PDB entry 4TYY | X-ray diffraction, 2.74 A resolution | chains B and A

== Chain B ==
Molecule: 9-nt RNA strand
Sequence (9 nucleotides; row label = number of the first residue in the row; numbering starts at 0):
     0 AAAAAAAAA

== Chain A ==
Molecule: ATP-dependent RNA helicase MSS116, mitochondrial
From: Saccharomyces cerevisiae
Notes: EC 3.6.4.13
Reference sequence: P15424 (MS116_YEAST); numbering as in UniProt (aligned over 88-596)
Amino-acid sequence (509 residues; row label = number of the first residue in the row):
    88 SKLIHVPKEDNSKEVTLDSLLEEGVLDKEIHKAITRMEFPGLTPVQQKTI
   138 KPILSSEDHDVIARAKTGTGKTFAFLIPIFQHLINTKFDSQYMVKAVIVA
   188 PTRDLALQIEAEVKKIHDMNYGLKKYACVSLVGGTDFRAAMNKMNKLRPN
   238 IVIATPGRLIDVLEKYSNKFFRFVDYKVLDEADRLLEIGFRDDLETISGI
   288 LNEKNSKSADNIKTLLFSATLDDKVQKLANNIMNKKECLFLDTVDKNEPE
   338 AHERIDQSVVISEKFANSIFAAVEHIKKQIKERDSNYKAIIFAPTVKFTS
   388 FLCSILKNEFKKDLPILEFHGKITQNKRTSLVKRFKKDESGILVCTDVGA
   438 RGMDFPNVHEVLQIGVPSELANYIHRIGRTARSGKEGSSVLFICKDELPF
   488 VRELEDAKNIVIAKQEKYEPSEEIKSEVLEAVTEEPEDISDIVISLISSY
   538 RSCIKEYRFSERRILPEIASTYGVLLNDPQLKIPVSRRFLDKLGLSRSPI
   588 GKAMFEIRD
Not modelled in the structure: 96-98, 596
Small-molecule neighbours:
  - beryllium trifluoride (BEF): Thr-154, Gly-155, Lys-158, Glu-268, Ala-306, Gly-439, His-462, Arg-466, Arg-469
  - CDP (cytidine-5'-diphosphate): Phe-126, Gly-128, Leu-129, Thr-130, Gln-133, Lys-153, Thr-154, Gly-155, Thr-156, Gly-157, Lys-158, Thr-159, Phe-160, Glu-199, Gly-439, Asp-441, Arg-469, Ser-470
Reported in the primary citation:
  - binding site for CDP: Phe-126

== Interface between chain B and chain A ==
Contacting residue pairs - 40 pairs, chain B then chain A:
  A0(B) with Lys-384(A), phosphate contact; Ile-531(A), sugar contact; Ser-532(A), sugar contact; Ser-535(A), hydrogen bond to the sugar
  A1(B) with Lys-384(A), salt bridge to the phosphate; Ser-532(A), sugar contact; Ser-535(A), sugar contact; Ser-536(A), sugar contact
  A2(B) with Arg-271(A), base contact; Pro-381(A), sugar contact; Thr-382(A), phosphate contact; Val-383(A), hydrogen bond to the phosphate; Thr-433(A), hydrogen bond to the phosphate; Asp-434(A), sugar contact
  A3(B) with Pro-188(A), hydrogen bond to the sugar; Thr-189(A), sugar contact; Arg-271(A), hydrogen bond to the base; Phe-277(A), base contact; His-407(A), phosphate contact; Gly-408(A), hydrogen bond to the phosphate; Thr-433(A), hydrogen bond to the phosphate; Val-435(A), phosphate contact
  A4(B) with Pro-188(A), sugar contact; Thr-189(A), phosphate contact; Arg-190(A), hydrogen bond to the phosphate; Thr-242(A), phosphate contact; Gly-244(A), hydrogen bond to the sugar; Phe-277(A), sugar contact; Arg-415(A), salt bridge to the phosphate
  A5(B) with Arg-190(A), salt bridge to the phosphate; Gly-220(A), hydrogen bond to the phosphate; Thr-242(A), hydrogen bond to the phosphate; Gly-244(A), sugar contact; Arg-245(A), hydrogen bond to the phosphate; Asp-248(A), hydrogen bond to the sugar
  A6(B) with Gly-220(A), phosphate contact; Gly-221(A), hydrogen bond to the phosphate; Phe-224(A), base contact; Arg-245(A), salt bridge to the phosphate; Asp-248(A), base contact
Also at the interface, not in a pair above, chain A (30 interface residues in all): Val-219, Pro-243, Gly-276, Ser-455

== Overview ==
7 residues of chain B and 30 residues of chain A are in contact, with 14 hydrogen bonds and 4 salt bridges.
Polar pairs include A3(B)/Arg-271(A), A0(B)/Ser-535(A) and A3(B)/Pro-188(A). Bound to chain A: beryllium
trifluoride and CDP. The paper reports a binding site for CDP at Phe-126(A).
Chain B is a 9-nt RNA strand and chain A is ATP-dependent RNA helicase MSS116, mitochondrial (Saccharomyces
cerevisiae); the structure, DEAD-box helicase Mss116 bound to ssRNA and CDP-BeF, was determined by X-ray
diffraction (same publication as 4TZ6, 4TYN, 4TYW and 4TZ0).
